Entry 8T4M (electron microscopy, 3.16 A resolution); this record covers chains D and B of the 4 polymer chains in the assembly.

== Chain D (and B) ==
Protein: Potassium/sodium hyperpolarization-activated cyclic nucleotide-gated channel 1
From: Homo sapiens
Notes: chain B of this document is another copy of the same molecule, construct and numbering; everything in this record applies to it too
UniProtKB: O60741 (HCN1_HUMAN); residues 1-890 here = UniProt positions 1-890
Sequence (890 residues; numbered 1 to 890; the number before each row is that of its first residue):
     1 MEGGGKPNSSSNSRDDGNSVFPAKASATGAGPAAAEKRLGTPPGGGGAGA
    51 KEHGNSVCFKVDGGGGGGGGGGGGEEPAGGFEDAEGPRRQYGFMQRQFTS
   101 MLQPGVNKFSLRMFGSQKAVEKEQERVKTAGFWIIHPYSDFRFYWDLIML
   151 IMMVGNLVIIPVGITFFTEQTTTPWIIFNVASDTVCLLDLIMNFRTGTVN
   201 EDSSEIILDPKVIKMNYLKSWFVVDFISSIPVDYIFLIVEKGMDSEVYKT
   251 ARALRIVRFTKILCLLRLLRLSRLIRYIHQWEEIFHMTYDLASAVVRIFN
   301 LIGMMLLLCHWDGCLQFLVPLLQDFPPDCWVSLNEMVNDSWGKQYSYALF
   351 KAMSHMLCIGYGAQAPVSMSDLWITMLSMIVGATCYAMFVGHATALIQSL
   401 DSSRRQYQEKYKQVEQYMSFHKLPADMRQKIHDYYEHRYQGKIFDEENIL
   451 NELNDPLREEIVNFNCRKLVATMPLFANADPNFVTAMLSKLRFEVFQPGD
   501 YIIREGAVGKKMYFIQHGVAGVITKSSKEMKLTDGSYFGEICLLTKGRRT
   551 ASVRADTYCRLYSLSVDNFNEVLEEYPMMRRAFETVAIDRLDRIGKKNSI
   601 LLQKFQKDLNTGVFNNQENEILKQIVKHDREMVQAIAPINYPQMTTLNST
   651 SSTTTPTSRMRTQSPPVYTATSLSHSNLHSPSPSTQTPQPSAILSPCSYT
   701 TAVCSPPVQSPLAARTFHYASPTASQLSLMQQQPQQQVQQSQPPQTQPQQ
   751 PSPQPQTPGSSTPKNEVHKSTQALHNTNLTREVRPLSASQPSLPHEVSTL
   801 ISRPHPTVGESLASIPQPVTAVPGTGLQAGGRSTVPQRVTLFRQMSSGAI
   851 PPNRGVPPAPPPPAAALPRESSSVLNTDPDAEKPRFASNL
Unresolved in the structure: 1-93, 243-251, 636-890
Sequence notes: engineered mutation Cys186 (Phe in O60741), Cys264 (Ser in O60741)
Ligand contacts: adenosine-3',5'-cyclic-monophosphate (CMP): Ile503, Val522, Met530, Leu532, Tyr537, Phe538, Gly539, Glu540, Ile541, Cys542, Arg549, Thr550, Ala551, Val553, Arg590, Arg593, Ile594, Val633

== Interface between chain D and chain B ==
Contacting residue pairs - 6 pairs, chain D then chain B:
  Asp202(D) - Arg428(B)
  Ser203(D) - Ser419(B)  hydrogen bond (side chain-backbone)
  Ser203(D) - Lys422(B)
  Ser419(D) - Ser203(B)  hydrogen bond (backbone-side chain)
  Lys422(D) - Ser203(B)
  Arg428(D) - Asp202(B)
Interface residues without a listed pair, chain D (7 interface residues in all): Glu201, Gln398
Interface residues without a listed pair, chain B (7 interface residues in all): Glu201, Gln398

== Overview ==
Chain D and chain B each contribute 7 residues to their interface; the contacts include 2 hydrogen bonds. Its
one hydrogen-bonded contact is Ser203(D)-Ser419(B). Ligands of chain D: adenosine-3',5'-cyclic-monophosphate.
Both chains are Potassium/sodium hyperpolarization-activated cyclic nucleotide-gated channel 1 (Homo sapiens).
Entry 8T4M (Closed human HCN1 F186C S264C bound to cAMP, reconstituted in LMNG + SPL) was determined by
electron microscopy (same publication as 8T50 and 8T4Y).
